Entry 5L5R (X-ray diffraction, 2.90 A resolution); this record covers chains L and M of the 28 polymer chains in the assembly.

[Chain L]
Protein: Proteasome subunit beta type-6, Proteasome subunit beta type-1
From: Saccharomyces cerevisiae (strain ATCC 204508 / S288c)
Notes: EC 3.4.25.1
Reference sequence: chimeric construct of P23724, P20618: residues 1-96 from P23724 (PSB6_YEAST) positions 20-115 (UniProt number = residue number + 19); residues 97-111 from P20618 positions 124-138 (UniProt number = residue number + 27); residues 112-117 from P23724 (PSB6_YEAST) positions 131-136 (UniProt number = residue number + 19); residues 118-133 from P20618 positions 145-160 (UniProt number = residue number + 27); residues 134-222 from P23724 (PSB6_YEAST) positions 153-241 (UniProt number = residue number + 19)
Chain sequence (222 residues; row label = number of the first residue in the row):
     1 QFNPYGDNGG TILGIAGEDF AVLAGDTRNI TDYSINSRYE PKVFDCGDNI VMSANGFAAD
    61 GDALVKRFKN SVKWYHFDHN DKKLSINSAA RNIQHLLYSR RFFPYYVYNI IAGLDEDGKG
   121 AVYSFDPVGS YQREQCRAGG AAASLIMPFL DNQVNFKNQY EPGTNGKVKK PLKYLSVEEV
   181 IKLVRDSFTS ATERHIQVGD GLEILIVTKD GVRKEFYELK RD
Ion coordination: Mg2+: Asp222 (shared with 3 residues of chain V)

[Chain M]
Protein: Proteasome subunit beta type-7
From: Saccharomyces cerevisiae (strain ATCC 204508 / S288c)
Notes: EC 3.4.25.1
Reference sequence: P30657 (PSB7_YEAST); residues -12 to 233 here correspond to UniProt positions 21-266 (UniProt number = residue number + 33)
Chain sequence (246 residues; row label = number of the first residue in the row; numbers below 1 keep their minus sign (Thr-12 is residue -12)):
   -12 TQIANAGASP MVNTQQPIVT GTSVISMKYD NGVIIAADNL GSYGSLLRFN GVERLIPVGD
    48 NTVVGISGDI SDMQHIERLL KDLVTENAYD NPLADAEEAL EPSYIFEYLA TVMYQRRSKM
   108 NPLWNAIIVA GVQSNGDQFL RYVNLLGVTY SSPTLATGFG AHMANPLLRK VVDRESDIPK
   168 TTVQVAEEAI VNAMRVLYYR DARSSRNFSL AIIDKNTGLT FKKNLQVENM KWDFAKDIKG
   228 YGTQKI
Disordered / not traced: -12 to 0

[How chain L and chain M interact]
Pairs across the interface (44):
  Gln1(L) - Thr1(M)  hydrogen bond
  Phe2(L) - Thr1(M)
  Phe2(L) - Arg104(M)
  Phe2(L) - Met107(M)
  Phe2(L) - Pro109(M)  hydrophobic
  Phe2(L) - Leu132(M)  hydrophobic
  Phe2(L) - Leu133(M)  hydrophobic
  Asn3(L) - Leu133(M)
  Pro4(L) - Arg104(M)  hydrogen bond (backbone-side chain)
  Pro4(L) - Met107(M)  hydrophobic
  Pro4(L) - Leu133(M)
  Tyr5(L) - Arg104(M)
  Asn8(L) - Val135(M)
  Asn29(L) - Tyr137(M)
  Ser34(L) - His149(M)  hydrogen bond
  Ile35(L) - Arg156(M)  hydrogen bond (backbone-side chain)
  Asn36(L) - Tyr137(M)
  Asn36(L) - Ser139(M)
  Asn36(L) - Arg156(M)
  Ser37(L) - Ser138(M)  hydrogen bond (side chain-backbone)
  Ser37(L) - Ser139(M)
  Tyr39(L) - Ser138(M)
  Glu40(L) - Arg128(M)  salt bridge
  Glu40(L) - Tyr137(M)
  Glu40(L) - Ser138(M)  hydrogen bond (side chain-backbone)
  Phe57(L) - Arg104(M)
  Phe57(L) - Leu133(M)
  Phe57(L) - Val135(M)  hydrophobic
  Ala59(L) - Tyr101(M)  hydrophobic
  Ala59(L) - Leu133(M)
  Ala59(L) - Gly134(M)
  Ala59(L) - Val135(M)
  Asp60(L) - Tyr101(M)  hydrogen bond
  Asp60(L) - Arg104(M)  salt bridge
  Asp62(L) - Thr136(M)  hydrogen bond
  Ala63(L) - Tyr101(M)
  Lys66(L) - Glu94(M)  salt bridge
  Arg100(L) - Tyr101(M)  hydrogen bond
  Phe103(L) - Arg104(M)
  Phe103(L) - Ser105(M)
  Tyr105(L) - Tyr101(M)
  Glu218(L) - Arg161(M)  salt bridge
  Arg221(L) - Asp160(M)  salt bridge
  Arg221(L) - Arg161(M)
Other interface residues (no listed pair), chain L (25 interface residues in all): Gly6
Other interface residues (no listed pair), chain M (22 interface residues in all): Trp111, Leu142

[In short]
25 residues of chain L and 22 residues of chain M are in contact, with 9 hydrogen bonds and 5 salt bridges.
Polar pairs include Glu40(L)-Arg128(M), Asp60(L)-Arg104(M) and Lys66(L)-Glu94(M).
Chain L is Proteasome subunit beta type-6, Proteasome subunit beta type-1 and chain M is Proteasome subunit
beta type-7, both from Saccharomyces cerevisiae (strain ATCC 204508 / S288c); the structure, Yeast 20S
proteasome with human beta5i (1-138;V31M) and human beta6 (97-111; 118-133), was determined by X-ray
diffraction together with 5L52, 5L54, 5L55, 5L5A, 5L5B, 5L5D and 30 further entries from the same study.
